Entry 5XOO (X-ray diffraction, 2.85 A resolution); this record covers chains A and B.

[Chain A (and B)]
Protein: Glycosaminoglycan xylosylkinase
Source organism: Hydra vulgaris
Notes: chain B of this document is another copy of the same molecule, construct and numbering; everything in this record applies to it too
Reference sequence: T2MHS6 (T2MHS6_HYDVU); residues 24-415 here = UniProt positions 24-415
Sequence (393 residues; row label = number of the first residue in the row):
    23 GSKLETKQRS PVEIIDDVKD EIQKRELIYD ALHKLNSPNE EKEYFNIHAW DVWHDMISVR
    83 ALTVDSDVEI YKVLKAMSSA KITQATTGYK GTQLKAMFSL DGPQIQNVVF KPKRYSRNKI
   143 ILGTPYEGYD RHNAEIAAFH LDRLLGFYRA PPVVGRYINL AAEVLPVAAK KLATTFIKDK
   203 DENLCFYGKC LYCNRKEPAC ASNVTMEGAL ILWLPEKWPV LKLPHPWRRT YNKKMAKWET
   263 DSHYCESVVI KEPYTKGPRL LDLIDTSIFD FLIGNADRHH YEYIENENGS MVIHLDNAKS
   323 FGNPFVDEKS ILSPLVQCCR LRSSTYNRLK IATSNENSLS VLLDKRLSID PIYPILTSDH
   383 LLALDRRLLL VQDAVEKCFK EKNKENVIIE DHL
Unresolved in the structure: 23-66 (chain B: 23-64)
Disulfides: Cys207-Cys222, Cys212-Cys215, Cys267-Cys340, Cys341-Cys400
Covalent attachments: glycan linked to Asn225, Asn310
Differences from the reference sequence: expression tag (23)
Ligand contacts:
  - adenosine (ADN): Tyr111, Ile233, Leu234, Trp235, Leu236, Val242, Lys244, Glu304, Leu317
  - beta-D-galactopyranose / toluene / beta-D-xylopyranose: Thr114, Gln115, Thr146, Tyr148, Glu149, Gly150, Tyr151, Tyr214, Glu219, Tyr253, Asp299, His301, His302, Lys321
From the paper describing this entry:
  - contacts within the chain: Lys133-Asp152 (salt bridge), Tyr253-Asp299 (hydrogen bond)
  - binding site for beta-D-xylopyranose: Thr114, Gln115, Tyr148, Tyr214, Tyr253, Asp299, His301, Lys321
  - binding site for beta-D-galactopyranose: Gln115, Glu149, Gly150, Tyr151
  - catalytic residues: Asp299

[Chain A / chain B interface]
Contacting residue pairs (27):
  Phe67(A) with Tyr93(B); Leu96(B), hydrophobic; Lys97(B); Ile371(B)
  Asn68(A) with Lys97(B), hydrogen bond
  Ile69(A) with Val90(B), hydrophobic; Tyr93(B), hydrophobic
  Val74(A) with Val90(B), hydrophobic
  Ser88(A) with Glu91(B), hydrogen bond
  Asp89(A) with Ile69(B)
  Val90(A) with Val74(B), hydrophobic; Glu91(B); Lys94(B)
  Glu91(A) with Ser88(B), hydrogen bond; Val90(B)
  Tyr93(A) with Phe67(B); Ile69(B), hydrophobic
  Lys94(A) with Val90(B)
  Leu96(A) with Phe67(B), hydrophobic
  Lys97(A) with Glu65(B), salt bridge; Tyr66(B), hydrogen bond (side chain-backbone); Phe67(B); Asn68(B), hydrogen bond
  Val176(A) with Phe67(B), hydrophobic
  Ile371(A) with Phe67(B), hydrophobic
  Pro373(A) with Tyr66(B), hydrophobic; Phe67(B)
Interface residues without a listed pair, chain A (17 interface residues in all): Ser100, Asp372
Interface residues without a listed pair, chain B (18 interface residues in all): Asp89, Ser100, Val176, Pro373

[In short]
17 residues of chain A and 18 residues of chain B are in contact, with 5 hydrogen bonds and 1 salt bridge.
Polar contacts include Lys97(A)-Glu65(B), Asn68(A)-Lys97(B) and Ser88(A)-Glu91(B). From the paper: the
catalytic residue Asp299(A); a binding site for beta-D-xylopyranose at Thr114(A), Gln115(A) and Tyr148(A)
among others.
Both chains are Glycosaminoglycan xylosylkinase (Hydra vulgaris). Entry 5XOO (The structure of hydra Fam20
with sugar) was determined by X-ray diffraction (same publication as 5XOM, 5YH0 and 5YH2).
